9E01 - chains B and D of the 9 polymer chains in the assembly; structure by electron microscopy, 2.40 A resolution.

== Chain B (and D) ==
Molecule: Sec-independent protein translocase protein TatB
Source organism: Escherichia coli
Notes: chain D of this document is another copy of the same molecule, construct and numbering; everything in this record applies to it too
UniProtKB: C3SK17 (C3SK17_ECOLX); residues 1-171 here = UniProt positions 1-171
Chain sequence (171 residues; each row starts with the number of its first residue):
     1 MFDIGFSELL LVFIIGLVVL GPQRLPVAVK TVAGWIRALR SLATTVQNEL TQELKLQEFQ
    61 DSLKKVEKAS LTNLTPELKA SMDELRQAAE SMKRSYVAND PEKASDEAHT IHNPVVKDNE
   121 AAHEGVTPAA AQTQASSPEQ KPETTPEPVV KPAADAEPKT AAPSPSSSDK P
Unresolved in the structure: 65-171

== How chain B and chain D interact ==
Residue-residue contacts (4):
  Met1(B) - Met1(D)  hydrophobic
  Thr51(B) - Lys30(D)
  Leu54(B) - Pro26(D)  hydrophobic
  Asp61(B) - Gln23(D)  hydrogen bond
Also at the interface, not in a pair above, chain B (5 interface residues in all): Lys55
Also at the interface, not in a pair above, chain D (5 interface residues in all): Ile4

== In short ==
The chain B/chain D interface involves 5 residues from each chain, with 1 hydrogen bond. The hydrogen-bonded
pair is Asp61(B)-Gln23(D).
Both chains are Sec-independent protein translocase protein TatB (Escherichia coli). Entry 9E01 (Cryo-EM
structure of a TatBC-MdoD complex from Escherichia coli) was determined by electron microscopy.
